Entry 5XYM (electron microscopy, 3.08 A resolution); this record covers chains A and L of the 31 polymer chains in the assembly.

== Chain A ==
Molecule: 23S RNA
Source organism: Mycobacterium smegmatis (strain ATCC 700084 / mc(2)155)
Sequence (3164 nucleotides; row label = number of the first residue in the row):
     1 UUGUAAGUGU UUAAGGGCGC AUGGUGGAUG CCUUGGCACU GGGAGCCGAU GAAGGACGUA
    61 GGAGGCUGCG AUAAGCCUCG GGGAGCUGUC AACCGAGCGU UGAUCCGAGG AUGUCCGAAU
   121 GGGGAAACCC GGCACGAGUG AUGUCGUGUC ACCAGGCGCU GAAUAUAUAG GCGUCUGGGG
   181 GGAACGCGGG GAAGUGAAAC AUCUCAGUAC CCGUAGGAAG AGAAAACAAA AUGUGAUUCC
   241 GUGAGUAGUG GCGAGCGAAA GCGGAGGAUG GCUAAACCGU AUGCAUGUGA UACCGGGUAG
   301 GGGUUGUGUG UGCGGGGUUG UGGGACCUAU CUUUCCGGCU CUACCUGGCU GGAGGGCAGU
   361 GAGAAAAUGU UGUGGUUAGC GGAAAUGGCU UGGGAUGGCC UGCCGUAGAC GGUGAGAGCC
   421 CGGUACGUGA AAACCCGACG UCUGUCUUGA UGGUGUUCCC GAGUAGCAGC GGGCCCGUGG
   481 AAUCUGCUGU GAAUCUGCCG GGACCACCCG GUAAGCCUGA AUACUUCCCA GUGACCGAUA
   541 GCGGAUUAGU ACCGUGAGGG AAUGGUGAAA AGUACCCCGG GAGGGGAGUG AAAGAGUACC
   601 UGAAACCGUG CGCUUACAAU CCGUCAGAGC CCUCGACGUG UCGUGGGGUG AUGGCGUGCC
   661 UUUUGAAGAA UGAGCCUGCG AGUCAGGGAC AUGUCGCGAG GUUAACCCGG GUGGGGUAGC
   721 CGCAGCGAAA GCGAGUCUGA AUAGGGCGUA UCCACACAAG AGUGUGUGGU GUAGUGGUGU
   781 GUUCUGGACC CGAAGCGGAG UGAUCUACCC AUGGCCAGGG UGAAGCGCGG GUAAGACCGC
   841 GUGGAGGCCC GAACCCACUU AGGUUGAAGA CUGAGGGGAU GAGCUGUGGG UAGGGGUGAA
   901 AGGCCAAUCA AACUCCGUGA UAGCUGGUUC UCCCCGAAAU GCAUUUAGGU GCAGCGUCGC
   961 AUGUUUCUUG CCGGAGGUAG AGCUACUGGA UGGCCGAUGG GCCCCACAGG GUUACUGACG
  1021 UCAGCCAAAC UCCGAAUGCC GGUAAGUCCA AGAGUGCGGC AGUGGGACGG CGGGGGAUAA
  1081 GCUCCGUGCG UCGAGAGGGA AACAGCCCAG AUCGCCGGCU AAGGCCCCUA AGCGUGUGCU
  1141 AAGUGGAAAA GGAUGUGCAG UCGCGAAGAC AACCAGGAGG UUGGCUUAGA AGCAGCCACC
  1201 CUUGAAAGAG UGCGUAAUAG CUCACUGGUC AAGUGAUUGU GCGCCGAUAA UGUAGCGGGG
  1261 CUCAAGCACA CCGCCGAAGC CGCGGCAGCC AACGUGUUGG CUGGGUAGGG GAGCGUCCUG
  1321 CAUCCGGUGA AGCCGCCGAG UGAUCGAGUG GUGGAGGGUG UGGGAGUGAG AAUGCAGGCA
  1381 UGAGUAGCGA UUAGGCAAGU GAGAACCUUG CCCGCCGAAA GACCAAGGGU UCCUGGGCCA
  1441 GGCCAGUCCG CCCAGGGUGA GUCGGGACCU AAGGCGAGGC CGACAGGCGU AGUCGAUGGA
  1501 CAACGGGUUG AUAUUCCCGU ACCCGUGUAU GUGCGUCCAU GAUGAAUCAG CGGUACUAAC
  1561 CAUCCAAAAC CACCGUGACC GCACCUUUCG GGGUGUGGCG UUGGUGGGGC UGCAUGGGAC
  1621 CUUCGUUGGU AGUAGUCAAG CGAUGGGGUG ACGCAGGAAG GUAGCCGUAC CGGUCAGUGG
  1681 UAAUACCGGG GUAAGCCUGU AGGGAGUCAG AUAGGUAAAU CCGUCUGGCA UAUAUCCUGA
  1741 GAGGUGAUGC AUAGCCGAGU GAGGCGAAUU CGGUGAUCCU AUGCUGCCGA GAAAAGCCUC
  1801 UAGCGAGGAC AUACACGGCC CGUACCCCAA ACCAACACAG GUGGUCAGGU AGAGAAUACU
  1861 AAGGCGUACG AGUGAACUAU GGUUAAGGAA CUCGGCAAAA UGCCCCCGUA ACUUCGGGAG
  1921 AAGGGGGACC CACAUGGCGU GUAAGCCUUU ACGGCCCAAG CGUGAGUGGG UGGCACAAAC
  1981 CAGUGAGAAG CGACUGUUUA CUAAAAACAC AGGUCCGUGC GAAGUCGCAA GACGAUGUAU
  2041 ACGGACUGAC GCCUGCCCGG UGCUGGAAGG UUAAGAGGAC CCGUUAACUC CCUUUGGGGG
  2101 UGAAGCGGAG AAUUUAAGCC CCAGUAAACG GCGGUGGUAA CUAUAACCAU CCUAAGGUAG
  2161 CGAAAUUCCU UGUCGGGUAA GUUCCGACCU GCACGAAUGG CGUAACGACU UCUCAACUGU
  2221 CUCAACCAUA GACUCGGCGA AAUUGCACUA CGAGUAAAGA UGCUCGUUAC GCGCGGCAGG
  2281 ACGAAAAGAC CCCGGGACCU UCACUACAAC UUGGUAUUGG UGCUCGAUAC GGUUUGUGUA
  2341 GGAUAGGUGG GAGACUGUGA AGCUCACACG CCAGUGUGGG UGGAGUCGUU GUUGAAAUAC
  2401 CACUCUGAUC GUAUUGGGCC UCUAACCUCG GACCGUAUAU CCGGUUCAGG GACAGUGCCU
  2461 GGUGGGUAGU UUAACUGGGG CGGUUGCCUC CUAAAAUGUA ACGGAGGCGC CCAAAGGUUC
  2521 CCUCAACCUG GACGGCAAUC AGGUGUUGAG UGUAAGUGCA CAAGGGAGCU UGACUGCGAG
  2581 ACGGACAUGU CGAGCAGGGA CGAAAGUCGG GACUAGUGAU CCGGCACCUC UGAGUGGAAG
  2641 GGGUGUCGCU CAACGGAUAA AAGGUACCCC GGGGAUAACA GGCUGAUCUU CCCCAAGAGU
  2701 CCAUAUCGAC GGGAUGGUUU GGCACCUCGA UGUCGGCUCG UCGCAUCCUG GGGCUGGAGC
  2761 AGGUCCCAAG GGUUGGGCUG UUCGCCCAUU AAAGCGGCAC GCGAGCUGGG UUUAGAACGU
  2821 CGUGAGACAG UUCGGUCUCU AUCCGCCGCG CGCGUCAGAA GCUUGAGGAA ACCUGUCCCU
  2881 AGUACGAGAG GACCGGGACG GACGAACCUC UGGUAUACCA GUUGUCCCAC CAGGGGCACG
  2941 GCUGGAUAGC CACGUUCGGA CAGGAUAACC GCUGAAAGCA UCUAAGCGGG AAACCUCUUC
  3001 CAAGACCAGG CUUCUCACCC UCUAGGAGGG AUAAGGCCCC CCGCAGACCA CGGGAUUGAU
  3061 AGACCAGACC UGGAAGCCUA GUAAUAGGUG CAGGGAACUG GCACUAACCG GCCGAAAACU
  3121 UACAACACCC CAUAAUCGUU GUAAGAAGAA AACAUUGACG CACC
Not modelled in the structure: 1-5, 161, 280-311, 326-372, 440-457, 638-643, 996-1017, 1163-1232, 1293-1296, 1529-1638, 1678, 1709, 1730-1733, 1758-1764, 1806-1812, 1944-1958, 2090-2099, 2328-2415, 2438, 3109, 3116-3164
Bound ions: Mg2+ site 1 near G16 (its only coordinating residue here); Mg2+ site 2: C31, G1357; Mg2+ site 3 near U72 (its only coordinating residue here); Mg2+ site 4 near U120 (its only coordinating residue here); Mg2+ site 5: A199, C200; Mg2+ site 6 near A383 (its only coordinating residue here); Mg2+ site 7: U483, G500; Mg2+ site 8: G502, G2634; Mg2+ site 9 near G541 (its only coordinating residue here); Mg2+ site 10: G541, G544; Mg2+ site 11: C600, U601; Mg2+ site 12: C621, C2263; 96 more Mg2+ sites not listed

== Chain L ==
Protein: 50S ribosomal protein L15
Source organism: Mycobacterium smegmatis (strain ATCC 700084 / mc(2)155)
Reference sequence: I7G436 (I7G436_MYCS2); residue numbers follow UniProt; this construct covers 1-147
Chain sequence (147 residues; numbered 1 to 147; the number before each row is that of its first residue):
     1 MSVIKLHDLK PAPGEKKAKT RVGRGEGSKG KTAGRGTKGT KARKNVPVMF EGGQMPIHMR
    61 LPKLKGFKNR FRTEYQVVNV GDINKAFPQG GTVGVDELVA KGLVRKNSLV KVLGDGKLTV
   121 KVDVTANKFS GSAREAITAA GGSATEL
Not modelled in the structure: 1-2, 147

== How chain A and chain L interact ==
Contacting residue pairs - 166 pairs, chain A then chain L:
  A198(A) - Phe50(L)  base contact
  A247(A) - Lys68(L)  phosphate contact
  A247(A) - Arg70(L)  hydrogen bond to the sugar
  G248(A) - Lys68(L)  phosphate contact
  C252(A) - Lys63(L)  hydrogen bond to the sugar
  A254(A) - Met49(L)  phosphate contact
  A254(A) - His58(L)  salt bridge to the phosphate
  G255(A) - Met49(L)  phosphate contact
  U661(A) - Lys31(L)  salt bridge to the phosphate
  U662(A) - Lys31(L)  salt bridge to the phosphate
  U662(A) - Lys38(L)  phosphate contact
  U663(A) - Thr37(L)  phosphate contact
  U663(A) - Lys38(L)  phosphate contact
  G682(A) - Val22(L)  sugar contact
  G682(A) - Arg24(L)  salt bridge to the phosphate
  G682(A) - Thr32(L)  base contact
  G682(A) - Ala33(L)  base contact
  G682(A) - Arg35(L)  base contact
  U683(A) - Lys19(L)  salt bridge to the phosphate
  G693(A) - Gly14(L)  hydrogen bond to the sugar
  G693(A) - Glu15(L)  hydrogen bond to the base
  U694(A) - Ala12(L)  phosphate contact
  U694(A) - Pro13(L)  sugar contact
  U694(A) - Gly14(L)  sugar contact
  U694(A) - Glu15(L)  hydrogen bond to the sugar
  C695(A) - Ala12(L)  phosphate contact
  G700(A) - Lys101(L)  phosphate contact
  G700(A) - Gly102(L)  phosphate contact
  U717(A) - Lys106(L)  hydrogen bond to the phosphate
  A718(A) - Lys106(L)  salt bridge to the phosphate
  C721(A) - Arg105(L)  base contact
  G722(A) - Arg105(L)  hydrogen bond to the base
  C723(A) - Arg105(L)  base contact
  A724(A) - Val77(L)  base contact
  A724(A) - Asn79(L)  hydrogen bond to the base
  A724(A) - Leu113(L)  base contact
  A724(A) - Asp115(L)  base contact
  C726(A) - Arg72(L)  base contact
  G727(A) - Arg72(L)  hydrogen bond to the base
  A728(A) - Lys65(L)  salt bridge to the phosphate
  A728(A) - Gly66(L)  sugar contact
  A728(A) - Phe67(L)  hydrogen bond to the sugar
  A729(A) - Phe67(L)  sugar contact
  A729(A) - Asn69(L)  phosphate contact
  A730(A) - Asn69(L)  hydrogen bond to the phosphate
  A730(A) - Arg72(L)  salt bridge to the phosphate
  G731(A) - Arg72(L)  hydrogen bond to the base
  G731(A) - Thr73(L)  phosphate contact
  G733(A) - Val77(L)  base contact
  G733(A) - Lys111(L)  base contact
  G733(A) - Leu113(L)  base contact
  G733(A) - Ser130(L)  hydrogen bond to the phosphate
  G733(A) - Gly131(L)  hydrogen bond to the phosphate
  A734(A) - Leu113(L)  phosphate contact
  A734(A) - Gly114(L)  hydrogen bond to the phosphate
  A734(A) - Asp115(L)  sugar contact
  A734(A) - Ser130(L)  phosphate contact
  A734(A) - Ser132(L)  hydrogen bond to the phosphate
  G768(A) - Lys117(L)  salt bridge to the phosphate
  G769(A) - Lys117(L)  salt bridge to the phosphate
  G771(A) - Lys85(L)  base contact
  G779(A) - Lys16(L)  sugar contact
  G779(A) - Lys17(L)  hydrogen bond to the sugar
  U780(A) - Lys17(L)  sugar contact
  U780(A) - Lys19(L)  phosphate contact
  G781(A) - Lys19(L)  phosphate contact
  G781(A) - Thr20(L)  hydrogen bond to the phosphate
  U782(A) - Lys29(L)  salt bridge to the phosphate
  U783(A) - Asn45(L)  hydrogen bond to the phosphate
  C784(A) - Asn45(L)  phosphate contact
  C784(A) - Val46(L)  phosphate contact
  C789(A) - Arg35(L)  salt bridge to the phosphate
  C789(A) - Arg43(L)  base contact
  C790(A) - Arg43(L)  base contact
  A922(A) - Lys44(L)  salt bridge to the phosphate
  G923(A) - Thr40(L)  hydrogen bond to the sugar
  G923(A) - Lys44(L)  phosphate contact
  C924(A) - Gly39(L)  phosphate contact
  C924(A) - Thr40(L)  phosphate contact
  C924(A) - Arg43(L)  salt bridge to the phosphate
  U925(A) - Lys38(L)  salt bridge to the phosphate
  U925(A) - Arg43(L)  salt bridge to the phosphate
  G926(A) - Lys38(L)  salt bridge to the phosphate
  G926(A) - Arg43(L)  base contact
  U928(A) - Gly23(L)  hydrogen bond to the sugar
  U928(A) - Lys31(L)  hydrogen bond to the base
  U929(A) - Gly23(L)  phosphate contact
  U929(A) - Arg24(L)  hydrogen bond to the base
  U929(A) - Gly25(L)  hydrogen bond to the phosphate
  U929(A) - Gly30(L)  phosphate contact
  U929(A) - Lys31(L)  hydrogen bond to the phosphate
  C930(A) - Arg24(L)  base contact
  C930(A) - Gly25(L)  phosphate contact
  U931(A) - Gly25(L)  phosphate contact
  U931(A) - Glu26(L)  hydrogen bond to the phosphate
  U931(A) - Gly27(L)  hydrogen bond to the phosphate
  U931(A) - Ser28(L)  base contact
  C932(A) - Gly27(L)  hydrogen bond to the base
  A943(A) - Gly52(L)  base contact
  A943(A) - Gln54(L)  hydrogen bond to the sugar
  U944(A) - Gly52(L)  base contact
  U944(A) - Gly53(L)  hydrogen bond to the sugar
  G949(A) - Gly39(L)  phosphate contact
  G949(A) - Thr40(L)  hydrogen bond to the sugar
  G949(A) - Gly52(L)  base contact
  U950(A) - Gly39(L)  phosphate contact
  U950(A) - Thr40(L)  hydrogen bond to the phosphate
  U950(A) - Lys41(L)  hydrogen bond to the phosphate
  U950(A) - Val46(L)  phosphate contact
  U950(A) - Phe50(L)  sugar contact
  U950(A) - Gly52(L)  hydrogen bond to the sugar
  G951(A) - Lys41(L)  salt bridge to the phosphate
  G951(A) - Val46(L)  phosphate contact
  G951(A) - Glu51(L)  sugar contact
  G951(A) - Gly52(L)  hydrogen bond to the sugar
  A1061(A) - Gly34(L)  phosphate contact
  G1062(A) - Gly34(L)  phosphate contact
  G1062(A) - Arg35(L)  sugar contact
  G1062(A) - Gly36(L)  phosphate contact
  U1063(A) - Gly36(L)  phosphate contact
  U1063(A) - Thr37(L)  hydrogen bond to the phosphate
  A1307(A) - Gly36(L)  phosphate contact
  G1308(A) - Thr32(L)  phosphate contact
  G1308(A) - Gly34(L)  hydrogen bond to the phosphate
  G1308(A) - Arg35(L)  phosphate contact
  G1308(A) - Gly36(L)  hydrogen bond to the phosphate
  G1309(A) - Lys29(L)  salt bridge to the phosphate
  G1311(A) - Lys17(L)  salt bridge to the phosphate
  G1320(A) - Leu6(L)  sugar contact
  G1320(A) - His7(L)  base contact
  C1321(A) - His7(L)  hydrogen bond to the sugar
  A1322(A) - His7(L)  hydrogen bond to the sugar
  G1360(A) - His7(L)  base contact
  U1361(A) - His7(L)  sugar contact
  U1361(A) - Lys10(L)  phosphate contact
  G1362(A) - Lys10(L)  phosphate contact
  G1362(A) - Pro11(L)  phosphate contact
  G1363(A) - Pro11(L)  phosphate contact
  G1363(A) - Lys16(L)  salt bridge to the phosphate
  U1367(A) - Arg21(L)  base contact
  G1368(A) - Arg21(L)  hydrogen bond to the base
  G1368(A) - Arg24(L)  salt bridge to the phosphate
  A2585(A) - Gln54(L)  base contact
  C2586(A) - Arg60(L)  hydrogen bond to the base
  A2587(A) - Arg60(L)  hydrogen bond to the sugar
  A2619(A) - Met55(L)  base contact
  A2619(A) - Arg60(L)  hydrogen bond to the sugar
  U2620(A) - Met59(L)  hydrogen bond to the sugar
  U2620(A) - Arg60(L)  sugar contact
  U2620(A) - Leu61(L)  phosphate contact
  U2620(A) - Pro62(L)  phosphate contact
  C2621(A) - Pro62(L)  phosphate contact
  C2621(A) - Lys63(L)  hydrogen bond to the phosphate
  U2631(A) - Asn69(L)  hydrogen bond to the sugar
  G2632(A) - Phe71(L)  phosphate contact
  A2633(A) - Phe71(L)  sugar contact
  G2641(A) - Phe67(L)  base contact
  G2642(A) - Gly66(L)  hydrogen bond to the phosphate
  G2642(A) - Phe67(L)  sugar contact
  G2643(A) - Lys65(L)  phosphate contact
  G2643(A) - Gly66(L)  phosphate contact
  U2644(A) - Lys65(L)  salt bridge to the phosphate
  G2655(A) - Gln54(L)  hydrogen bond to the base
  G2655(A) - Met55(L)  sugar contact
  G2655(A) - Arg60(L)  base contact
  G2656(A) - Met55(L)  base contact
Also at the interface, not in a pair above, chain A (92 interface residues in all): G253, A258, A259, G725, C791, C2622
Also at the interface, not in a pair above, chain L (79 interface residues in all): Leu9, Pro47, Ile57, Tyr75, Phe129

== Summary ==
92 residues of chain A and 79 residues of chain L are in contact, with 49 hydrogen bonds and 23 salt bridges.
Polar pairs include G693(A)-Glu15(L), G722(A)-Arg105(L) and A724(A)-Asn79(L). C31(A) and G1357(A) form the
Mg2+ site 2.
Chain A is 23S RNA and chain L is 50S ribosomal protein L15, both from Mycobacterium smegmatis (strain ATCC
700084 / mc(2)155); the structure, Large subunit of Mycobacterium smegmatis, was determined by electron
microscopy, deposited together with 5XYU.
